7Z0X - chains H and R of the 3 polymer chains in the assembly; structure by X-ray diffraction, 1.80 A resolution.

[Chain H]
Protein: THSC20.HVTR26 Fab heavy chain
Organism: Homo sapiens
Notes: antibody fragment or engineered binder
Sequence (237 residues; numbered 1 to 223 plus 14 insertion-coded residues; the number before each row is that of its first residue; a row labelled like 82A-82C holds insertion residues (82A, then the next letters in order)):
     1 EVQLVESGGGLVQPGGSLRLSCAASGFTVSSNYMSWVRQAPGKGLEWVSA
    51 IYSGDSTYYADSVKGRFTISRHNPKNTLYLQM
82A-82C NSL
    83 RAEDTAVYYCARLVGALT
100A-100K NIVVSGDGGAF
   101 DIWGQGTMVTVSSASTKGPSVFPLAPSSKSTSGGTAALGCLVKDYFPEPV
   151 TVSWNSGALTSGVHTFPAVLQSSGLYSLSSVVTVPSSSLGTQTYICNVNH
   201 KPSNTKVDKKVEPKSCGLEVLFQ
Not modelled in the structure: 128-133, 217-223
Disulfides: Cys22-Cys92, Cys140-Cys196

[Chain R]
Protein: Spike protein S1
Organism: Severe acute respiratory syndrome coronavirus 2
Reference sequence: P0DTC2 (SPIKE_SARS2); residues 331-527 here = UniProt positions 331-527
Sequence (205 residues; each row starts with the number of its first residue):
   330 QNITNLCPFGEVFNATRFASVYAWNRKRISNCVADYSVLYNSASFSTFKC
   380 YGVSPTKLNDLCFTNVYADSFVIRGDEVRQIAPGQTGKIADYNYKLPDDF
   430 TGCVIAWNSNNLDSKVGGNYNYLYRLFRKSNLKPFERDISTEIYQAGSTP
   480 CNGVEGFNCYFPLQSYGFQPTNGVGYQPYRVVVLSFELLHAPATVCGPGL
   530 EVLFQ
Not modelled in the structure: 330-332, 528-534
Disulfides: Cys336-Cys361, Cys379-Cys432, Cys391-Cys525, Cys480-Cys488
Covalently attached groups: N-acetylglucosamine (NAG) linked to Asn343
Differences from the reference sequence: expression tag (330, 528-534)
Swiss-Prot annotation at these positions:
  - region: Arg403 to Asp405 (Integrin-binding motif), Asn448 to Phe456 (Immunodominant HLA epitope recognized by the CD8+)
  - glycosylation (N-linked (GlcNAc...) asparagine): Asn331 (complex), Asn343 (complex)
From the paper describing this entry:
  - post-translational modification sites: Asn343

[Chain H / chain R interface]
Contacting residue pairs - 27 pairs, chain H then chain R:
  Tyr33(H) - Gly485(R)
  Tyr33(H) - Phe486(R)  hydrophobic
  Tyr33(H) - Asn487(R)  hydrogen bond (side chain-backbone)
  Tyr33(H) - Cys488(R)
  Tyr33(H) - Tyr489(R)  hydrogen bond
  Tyr52(H) - Gly485(R)
  Tyr52(H) - Phe486(R)  hydrophobic
  Ser53(H) - Glu484(R)  hydrogen bond
  Ser53(H) - Cys488(R)
  Ser53(H) - Tyr489(R)
  Gly54(H) - Glu484(R)
  Ser56(H) - Glu484(R)
  Ser56(H) - Gly485(R)
  Tyr58(H) - Val483(R)
  Tyr58(H) - Glu484(R)  hydrogen bond (side chain-backbone)
  Tyr58(H) - Gly485(R)
  Val96(H) - Phe486(R)
  Gly97(H) - Asn487(R)
  Ala98(H) - Ala475(R)
  Ala98(H) - Asn487(R)  hydrogen bond (backbone-side chain)
  Leu99(H) - Phe456(R)  hydrophobic
  Leu99(H) - Tyr489(R)
  Asp100G(H) - Gly476(R)
  Asp100G(H) - Ser477(R)  hydrogen bond (side chain-backbone)
  Asp100G(H) - Phe486(R)
  Asp100G(H) - Asn487(R)  hydrogen bond (backbone-side chain)
  Gly100I(H) - Phe486(R)
Interface residues without a listed pair, chain H (14 interface residues in all): Leu95, Gly100H
Interface residues without a listed pair, chain R (13 interface residues in all): Thr478, Phe490
Interface features reported in the paper:
  - epitope / paratope residues, chain R: Ser477(R), Thr478(R), Glu484(R), Gly485(R), Phe486(R), Asn487(R)

[Overview]
14 residues of chain H and 13 residues of chain R are in contact; the contacts include 7 hydrogen bonds. Polar
pairs include Tyr33(H)-Asn487(R), Tyr33(H)-Tyr489(R) and Ser53(H)-Glu484(R). N-acetylglucosamine is covalently
linked to Asn343(R). From the paper: epitope/paratope residues Ser477(R), Thr478(R) and Glu484(R) among
others; a modification site at Asn343(R).
Chain H is THSC20.HVTR26 Fab heavy chain (Homo sapiens) and chain R is Spike protein S1 (Severe acute
respiratory syndrome coronavirus 2); the structure, THSC20.HVTR26 Fab bound to SARS-CoV-2 Receptor Binding
Domain, was determined by X-ray diffraction (same publication as 7Z0Y).
